PDB entry 1HJI | solution NMR | chains A and B

Chain A:
Molecule: 15-nt RNA strand
Organism: Bacteriophage lambda
Notes: fragment: bacteriophage lambda nutboxb-rna
Sequence (15 nucleotides; each row starts with the number of its first residue):
     1 GCCCUGAAAAAGGGC

Chain B:
Molecule: Nun-protein
Notes: fragment: n-terminal binding-domain, residues 19-44
UniProt: P18683 (VNUN_BPHK0); residues 19-44 here correspond to UniProt positions 22-47 (UniProt number = residue number + 3)
Amino-acid sequence (26 residues; row label = number of the first residue in the row):
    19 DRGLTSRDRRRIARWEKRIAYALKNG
Reported in the primary citation:
  - binding site for the 15-nt RNA strand (chain A): Ser-24, Arg-27, Arg-28, Arg-32, Lys-35, Arg-36, Tyr-39
  - contacts within the chain: Ile-30/Trp-33, Trp-33/Ile-37, Ile-37/Leu-41, Tyr-39/Asn-43

How chain A and chain B interact:
Residue-residue contacts (17; chain A residue first):
  C2(A) / Leu-22(B)  phosphate contact
  C2(A) / Thr-23(B)  phosphate contact
  C2(A) / Ser-24(B)  phosphate contact
  C3(A) / Thr-23(B)  phosphate contact
  C3(A) / Ser-24(B)  phosphate contact
  C4(A) / Arg-27(B)  phosphate contact
  C4(A) / Arg-28(B)  phosphate contact
  U5(A) / Arg-28(B)  base contact
  U5(A) / Lys-35(B)  phosphate contact
  G6(A) / Arg-28(B)  base contact
  A7(A) / Arg-32(B)  phosphate contact
  A7(A) / Lys-35(B)  sugar contact
  A7(A) / Arg-36(B)  sugar contact
  A7(A) / Tyr-39(B)  base contact
  A8(A) / Arg-32(B)  phosphate contact
  A9(A) / Arg-32(B)  phosphate contact
  A9(A) / Arg-36(B)  base contact

Overview:
The interface between chain A and chain B involves 8 residues on one side and 9 on the other. The paper
reports a binding site for the 15-nt RNA strand (chain A) at Ser-24(B), Arg-27(B) and Arg-28(B) among others;
contacts within the chain involving Trp-33(B), Ile-30(B) and Ile-37(B) among others.
Chain A is a 15-nt RNA strand (Bacteriophage lambda) and chain B is Nun-protein; the structure, Bacteriophage
HK022 nun-protein-nutboxb-RNA complex, was determined by solution NMR.
